Entry 1C12 (X-ray diffraction, 2.60 A resolution); this record covers chains A and B.

[Chain A]
Name: Protein (antibody fragment fab)
Organism: Mus musculus
Notes: antibody fragment or engineered binder
Sequence (214 residues; each row starts with the number of its first residue; note: 5 numbers in that range are skipped by the numbering (no residue carries them; nothing is unmodelled there)):
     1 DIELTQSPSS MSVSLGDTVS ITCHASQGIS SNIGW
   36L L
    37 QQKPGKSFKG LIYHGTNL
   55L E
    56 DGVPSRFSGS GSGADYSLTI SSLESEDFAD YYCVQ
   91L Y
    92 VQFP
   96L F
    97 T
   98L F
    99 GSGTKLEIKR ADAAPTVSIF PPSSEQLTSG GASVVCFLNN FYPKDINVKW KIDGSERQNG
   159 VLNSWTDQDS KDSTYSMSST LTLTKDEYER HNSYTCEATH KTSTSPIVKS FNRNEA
Cystine bridges: Cys23-Cys88, Cys134-Cys194
Ligand contacts: trazeolide (TRZ): Val89, Tyr91L, Phe96L, Phe98L

[Chain B]
Name: Protein (antibody fragment fab)
Organism: Mus musculus
Notes: antibody fragment or engineered binder
Sequence (220 residues; row label = number of the first residue in the row; note: 8 numbers in that range are skipped by the numbering (no residue carries them; nothing is unmodelled there); a row labelled like 382A-382C holds insertion residues (382A, then the next letters in order)):
   301 QVQLQESGPG LVKPSQSLSL TCTVTGYSIT
  331X S
   331 DY
   33H A
   334 W
   35H N
   336 WIRQFPGNKL E
   47H W
   348 MG
   50H Y
   351 ISYSGSTSYS PSLKSRISLT RDTSKNQFFL QL
382A-382C NSV
   383 TTEDTATYYC VT
   95H S
   96H L
   397 TWLL
400A-400D RRKR
   401 SY
  103H W
   404 GQGTTVTVSS ASTKGPSVYP LAPGSKA
   432 AASMVTLGCL VKGYFPEPVT VTWNSGSLSS GVHTFPAVLQ SDLYTLSSSV TVPSSPRPSE
   492 TVTCNVAHPA SSTKVDKKIV PE
Cystine bridges: Cys322-Cys392, Cys440-Cys495
Ligand contacts: trazeolide (TRZ): Ala33H, Asn35H, Trp47H, Tyr50H, Ser95H, Leu96H, Trp103H, Ile337, Val393, Thr394, Lys400C, Ser401

[How chain A and chain B interact]
Pairs across the interface (74; chain A residue first):
  Leu36L(A) - Trp103H(B)  hydrophobic
  Gln38(A) - Gln339(B)  hydrogen bond
  Gln38(A) - Asn343(B)
  Lys42(A) - Tyr391(B)  hydrogen bond (backbone-side chain)
  Ser43(A) - Tyr391(B)
  Ser43(A) - Gly404(B)  hydrogen bond (side chain-backbone)
  Phe44(A) - Trp103H(B)  hydrophobic
  Phe44(A) - Gln339(B)
  Phe44(A) - Leu345(B)  hydrophobic
  Lys45(A) - Arg400D(B)
  Gly46(A) - Trp103H(B)
  Tyr49(A) - Leu96H(B)  hydrophobic
  Tyr49(A) - Lys400C(B)  hydrogen bond (side chain-backbone)
  Leu54(A) - Arg400B(B)
  Glu55L(A) - Leu96H(B)
  Glu55L(A) - Arg400B(B)  hydrogen bond (backbone-side chain)
  Glu55L(A) - Lys400C(B)
  Glu55L(A) - Arg400D(B)
  Glu55L(A) - Ser401(B)  hydrogen bond
  Asp56(A) - Leu400(B)
  Asp56(A) - Arg400A(B)
  Asp56(A) - Arg400B(B)
  Asp56(A) - Lys400C(B)  hydrogen bond (backbone-backbone)
  Asp56(A) - Arg400D(B)
  Gly57(A) - Arg400B(B)
  Tyr87(A) - Gln339(B)
  Tyr87(A) - Asn343(B)  hydrogen bond
  Tyr87(A) - Leu345(B)  hydrophobic
  Phe94(A) - Trp47H(B)  hydrophobic
  Phe94(A) - Tyr50H(B)
  Phe94(A) - Ser358(B)
  Pro95(A) - Trp47H(B)  hydrophobic
  Pro95(A) - Ser360(B)
  Phe96L(A) - Trp47H(B)
  Phe98L(A) - Leu345(B)  hydrophobic
  Ser116(A) - Thr437(B)
  Phe118(A) - Leu424(B)
  Phe118(A) - Ala425(B)
  Phe118(A) - Thr437(B)
  Pro119(A) - Gly427(B)
  Ser121(A) - Tyr422(B)
  Ser121(A) - Pro423(B)
  Glu123(A) - Val421(B)
  Glu123(A) - Pro423(B)
  Glu123(A) - Lys508(B)  salt bridge
  Gln124(A) - Tyr422(B)
  Gln124(A) - Lys443(B)
  Ser131(A) - Leu441(B)
  Ser131(A) - Lys443(B)
  Val133(A) - Leu424(B)  hydrophobic
  Phe135(A) - Phe466(B)  hydrophobic
  Phe135(A) - Ser478(B)
  Phe135(A) - Ser479(B)
  Phe135(A) - Ser480(B)
  Asn137(A) - His464(B)
  Asn137(A) - Phe466(B)
  Asn137(A) - Ser480(B)  hydrogen bond
  Asn138(A) - His464(B)
  Leu160(A) - Val469(B)  hydrophobic
  Leu160(A) - Gln471(B)
  Asn161(A) - Val469(B)
  Ser162(A) - Phe466(B)
  Ser162(A) - Pro467(B)  hydrogen bond (side chain-backbone)
  Trp163(A) - Pro467(B)
  Thr164(A) - Phe466(B)
  Ser174(A) - His464(B)  hydrogen bond
  Ser174(A) - Phe466(B)
  Met175(A) - Phe466(B)
  Ser176(A) - Phe466(B)
  Ser176(A) - Ser478(B)  hydrogen bond
  Thr180(A) - Gln471(B)
  Ala214(A) - Gly427(B)
  Ala214(A) - Ser428(B)  hydrogen bond (backbone-side chain)
  Ala214(A) - Glu513(B)
Interface residues without a listed pair, chain A (41 interface residues in all): Asp85, Ser127, Glu213
Interface residues without a listed pair, chain B (46 interface residues in all): Ile337, Glu346, Pro361, Gln405, Pro426, Leu438, Gly439, Thr465, Leu470

[In short]
41 residues of chain A and 46 residues of chain B are in contact, with 13 hydrogen bonds and 1 salt bridge.
Polar contacts include Glu123(A)-Lys508(B), Gln38(A)-Gln339(B) and Lys42(A)-Tyr391(B). Trazeolide is bound
between chain A and chain B.
Chain A is Protein (antibody fragment fab) and chain B is Protein (antibody fragment fab), both from Mus
musculus; the structure, Insight in odorant perception: the crystal structure and binding characteristics of
antibody fragments directed against the ..., was determined by X-ray diffraction.
